Entry 4FFN (X-ray diffraction, 2.40 A resolution); this record covers chain A.

== Chain A ==
Molecule: PylC
Source organism: Methanosarcina barkeri
UniProt: Q46E79 (Q46E79_METBF); residues 1-363 here = UniProt positions 1-363
Amino-acid sequence (363 residues; row label = number of the first residue in the row):
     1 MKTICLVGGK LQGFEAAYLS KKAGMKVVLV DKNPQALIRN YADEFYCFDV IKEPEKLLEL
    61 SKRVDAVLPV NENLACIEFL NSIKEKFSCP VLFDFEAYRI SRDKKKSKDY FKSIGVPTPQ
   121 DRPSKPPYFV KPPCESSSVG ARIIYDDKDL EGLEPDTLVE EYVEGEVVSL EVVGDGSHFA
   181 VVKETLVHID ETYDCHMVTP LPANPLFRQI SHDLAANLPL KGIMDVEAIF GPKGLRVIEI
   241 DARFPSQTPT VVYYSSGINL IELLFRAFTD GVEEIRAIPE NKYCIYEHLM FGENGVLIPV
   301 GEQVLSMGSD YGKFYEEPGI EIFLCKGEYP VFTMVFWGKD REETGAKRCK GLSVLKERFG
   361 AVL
Unresolved in the structure: 146-151, 276-279
Bound ions: Mg2+ site 1: E227, E239 (together with AMP-PNP); Mg2+ site 2: E239, D241 (together with AMP-PNP)
Ligand contacts:
  - AMP-PNP (ANP; phosphoaminophosphonic acid-adenylate ester): K104, P119, F129, K131, E135, S136, S137, S138, V139, A141, E160, E161, Y162, V163, V167, I189, Y193, E227, I229, I238, E239, D241, R243
  - ATP (adenosine-5'-triphosphate): G8, G9, K10, V30, D31, K32, N33, F48, D49, V50, I51, V70, N71, E72, N73, C76
  - D-ornithine (ORD): S169, E171, D225, E227, D241, R243, P245, S246, Q247, T248, E302

== Summary ==
Bound to chain A: D-ornithine, AMP-PNP and ATP. The Mg2+ site 1 is built by E227 and E239. E239 and D241 form
the Mg2+ site 2.
Chain A is PylC (Methanosarcina barkeri); the structure, PylC in complex with D-ornithine and AMPPNP, was
determined by X-ray diffraction together with 4FFL, 4FFM, 4FFP and 4FFR from the same study.
